PDB entry 8JSR | electron microscopy, 2.90 A resolution | chains R and A of the 6 polymer chains in the assembly

# Chain R
Protein: Growth hormone secretagogue receptor type 1
Source organism: Homo sapiens
UniProtKB: Q92847 (GHSR_HUMAN); residue numbers follow UniProt; this construct covers 2-366
Amino-acid sequence (523 residues; row label = number of the first residue in the row):
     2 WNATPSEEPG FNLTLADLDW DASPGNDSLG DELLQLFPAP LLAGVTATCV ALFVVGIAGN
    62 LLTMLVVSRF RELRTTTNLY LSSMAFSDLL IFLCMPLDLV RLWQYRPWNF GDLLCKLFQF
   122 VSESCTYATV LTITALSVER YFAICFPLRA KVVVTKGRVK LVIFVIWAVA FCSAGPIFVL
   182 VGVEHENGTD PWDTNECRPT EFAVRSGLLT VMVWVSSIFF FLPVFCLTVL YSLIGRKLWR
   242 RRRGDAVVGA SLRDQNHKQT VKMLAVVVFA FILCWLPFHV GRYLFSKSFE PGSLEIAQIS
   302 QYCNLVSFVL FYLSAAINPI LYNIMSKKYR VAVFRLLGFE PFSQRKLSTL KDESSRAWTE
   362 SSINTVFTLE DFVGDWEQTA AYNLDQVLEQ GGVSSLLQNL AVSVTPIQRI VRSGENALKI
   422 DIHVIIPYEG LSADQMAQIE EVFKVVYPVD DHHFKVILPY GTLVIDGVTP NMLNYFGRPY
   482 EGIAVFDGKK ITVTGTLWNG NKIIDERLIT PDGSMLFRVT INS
Not modelled in the structure: 2-36, 188-192, 242-256, 339-524
Construct notes: expression tag (367-524)
Disulfide bonds: Cys116-Cys198
Small-molecule neighbours: Anamorelin (UYI): Asp99, Arg102, Leu103, Gln120, Ser123, Glu124, Ile178, Leu181, Leu210, Met213, Val214, Ser217, Phe279, Arg283, Phe286, Asn305, Phe309, Phe312
Curated features (UniProtKB/Swiss-Prot):
  - glycosylation (N-linked (GlcNAc...) asparagine): Asn13, Asn27
  - natural variant: Ala204 (A204E: In GHDP), Arg237 (R237W: In GHDP)
What the authors report for this chain:
  - conformationally variable residues (helix shift, side-chain flip): Pro224, His258, Phe312
  - contacts within the chain: Glu124-Arg283 (salt bridge)
  - binding site for Anamorelin: Asp99, Arg102, Gln120, Ser123, Leu210, Met213, Phe279, Arg283, Phe286
  - mutagenesis - E124A, R283A: abolished signaling in response to Anamorelin
  - mutagenesis - E124A, R283A: unchanged expression
  - mutagenesis - D99A, R102A, L103A, Q120A, L210A, M213A, S217A, F286A, N305A, F309A, F312A: decreased signaling in response to Anamorelin
  - mutagenesis - S123A, L181A, V214A: unchanged signaling in response to Anamorelin
  - mutagenesis - N305K: abolished signaling in response to GHRP6
  - mutagenesis - R102P, S123G, V214L, F279L: decreased signaling
  - disease-associated variants - A204E: decreased signaling (citing earlier work)
  - mutagenesis - N305K: abolished signaling in response to ghrelin
  - mutagenesis - N305K: unchanged signaling in response to YIL 781
  - mutagenesis - N305K: unchanged signaling in response to CPD21

# Chain A
Protein: Engineered G-alpha-q
Source organism: Homo sapiens
Amino-acid sequence (361 residues; row label = number of the first residue in the row):
     1 MGCTLSAEDK AAVERSKMIE KQLQKDKQVY RRTLRLLLLG ADNSGKSTIV KQMRIYHVNG
    61 YSEEECKQYK AVVYSNTIQS IIAIIRAMGR LKIDFGDSAR ADDARQLFVL AGAAEEGFMT
   121 AELAGVIKRL WKDSGVQACF NRSREYQLND SAAYYLNDLD RIAQPNYIPT QQDVLRTRVK
   181 TSGIFETKFQ VDKVNFHMFD VGAQRDERRK WIQCFNDVTA IIFVVDSSDY NRLQEALNDF
   241 KSIWNNRWLR TISVILFLNK QDLLAEKVLA GKSKIEDYFP EFARYTTPED ATPEPGEDPR
   301 VTRAKYFIRK EFVDISTASG DGRHICYPHF TCSVDTENAR RIFNDCKDII LQMNLREYNL
   361 V
Not modelled in the structure: 1, 58-177

# Chain R / chain A interface
Residue-residue contacts (35):
  Thr76(R) with Glu357(A)
  Thr78(R) with Glu357(A); Asn359(A)
  Leu82(R) with Asn359(A)
  Glu140(R) with Tyr358(A), hydrogen bond
  Arg141(R) with Tyr358(A), hydrogen bond (side chain-backbone); Asn359(A); Leu360(A)
  Ala144(R) with Asn354(A), hydrogen bond (backbone-side chain); Tyr358(A)
  Ile145(R) with Leu351(A); Leu355(A), hydrophobic; Leu360(A), hydrophobic
  Pro148(R) with Ile350(A), hydrophobic; Asn354(A)
  Leu149(R) with Phe343(A), hydrophobic; Lys347(A); Ile350(A), hydrophobic
  Arg150(R) with Lys347(A)
  Lys152(R) with Arg31(A); Leu34(A); Ile350(A)
  Val153(R) with Arg32(A), hydrogen bond (backbone-side chain)
  Thr156(R) with Arg31(A)
  Lys238(R) with Leu351(A)
  Leu239(R) with Leu355(A), hydrophobic
  Arg241(R) with Asp348(A), salt bridge
  His258(R) with Leu355(A)
  Thr261(R) with Leu360(A); Val361(A), hydrogen bond (side chain-backbone)
  Leu265(R) with Leu360(A), hydrophobic
  Tyr323(R) with Asn359(A)
  Met326(R) with Leu360(A); Val361(A)
  Ser327(R) with Asn359(A), hydrogen bond
Also at the interface, not in a pair above, chain R (24 interface residues in all): Val155, Lys329
Also at the interface, not in a pair above, chain A (19 interface residues in all): Val194, Cys346, Gln352, Arg356

# Summary
24 residues of chain R face 19 of chain A across their interface, with 6 hydrogen bonds and 1 salt bridge.
Polar pairs include Arg241(R)-Asp348(A), Glu140(R)-Tyr358(A) and Arg141(R)-Tyr358(A). From the paper: a
binding site for Anamorelin at Asp99(R), Arg102(R) and Gln120(R) among others; D99A, R102A and L103A of chain
R, among others, reduce signaling in response to Anamorelin; 22 substitutions were tested in all.
Chain R is Growth hormone secretagogue receptor type 1 and chain A is Engineered G-alpha-q, both from Homo
sapiens; the structure, Cryo-EM structure of the anamorelin-bound ghrelin receptor and Gq complex, was
determined by electron microscopy.
